PDB entry 8YDM | electron microscopy, 3.05 A resolution | chains J and K of the 18 polymer chains in the assembly

[Chain J]
Name: Light-harvesting protein B-808/866 alpha chain
Organism: Chloroflexus aurantiacus J-10-fl
UniProtKB: P07503 (LHA_CHLAA); numbering as in UniProt (aligned over 1-57)
Amino-acid sequence (57 residues; row label = number of the first residue in the row):
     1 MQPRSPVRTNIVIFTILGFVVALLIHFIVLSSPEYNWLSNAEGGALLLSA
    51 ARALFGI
Unresolved in the structure: 1-4, 41-57
Ion coordination: bacteriochlorophyll a Mg near H26 (its only coordinating residue here)
Residues lining bound ligands:
  - bacteriochlorophyll a (BCL), molecule 1: V7, R8, N10, I11, F14
  - bacteriochlorophyll a (BCL), molecule 2: G18, V21, A22, I25, H26
  - bacteriochlorophyll a (BCL), molecule 3: G18, F19, A22, H26, V29, W37
  - gamma-Carotene (U4Z), molecule 1: I11, F14, T15, L17, G18, V21, L24, I25, I28
  - gamma-Carotene (U4Z), molecule 2: F19, A22, L23, H26
UniProt features mapped onto this chain:
  - binding site (a bacteriochlorophyll): H26
  - modified residue: M1 (N-formylmethionine)
From the paper describing this entry:
  - binding site for bacteriochlorophyll a: H26

[Chain K]
Name: Light-harvesting protein B-808/866 beta chain
Organism: Chloroflexus aurantiacus J-10-fl
UniProtKB: P09927 (LHB_CHLAA); residues 1-53 here = UniProt positions 1-53
Amino-acid sequence (53 residues; row label = number of the first residue in the row):
     1 MRDDDDLVPPKWRPLFNNQDWLLHDIVVKSFYGFGVIAAIAHLLVYLWKP
    51 WLP
Unresolved in the structure: 1-3
Ion coordination: bacteriochlorophyll a Mg site 1 near H24 (its only coordinating residue here); bacteriochlorophyll a Mg site 2 near H42 (its only coordinating residue here)
Residues lining bound ligands:
  - bacteriochlorophyll a (BCL), molecule 1: W12, L15, F16, W21, H24, D25, V28, F31, Y32
  - bacteriochlorophyll a (BCL), molecule 2: F34, A38, H42, V45, W51, L52
  - bacteriochlorophyll a (BCL), molecule 3: F34, I37, A38, A41, H42
  - gamma-Carotene (U4Z), molecule 1: I26, V27, S30, F31, F34
  - gamma-Carotene (U4Z), molecule 2: F31, Y32, L52, P53
  - gamma-Carotene (U4Z), molecule 3: I37, A41, L44
UniProt features mapped onto this chain:
  - binding site (a bacteriochlorophyll): H24, H42
  - modified residue: M1 (N-formylmethionine)
From the paper describing this entry:
  - binding site for bacteriochlorophyll a: H24, H42

[Chain J / chain K interface]
Residue-residue contacts (11; chain J residue first):
  P6(J) - L15(K)
  P6(J) - F16(K)  hydrophobic
  R8(J) - D20(K)  salt bridge
  R8(J) - L23(K)
  I11(J) - L23(K)  hydrophobic
  I11(J) - V27(K)  hydrophobic
  F14(J) - F31(K)  hydrophobic
  E34(J) - K49(K)  hydrogen bond (backbone-side chain)
  Y35(J) - K49(K)  hydrogen bond (side chain-backbone)
  Y35(J) - P50(K)  hydrogen bond (side chain-backbone)
  Y35(J) - W51(K)
Interface residues without a listed pair, chain J (7 interface residues in all): N36
Interface residues without a listed pair, chain K (10 interface residues in all): W48

[Summary]
Chain J and chain K form an interface of 7 and 10 residues respectively; the contacts include 3 hydrogen bonds
and 1 salt bridge. Polar pairs include R8(J)-D20(K), E34(J)-K49(K) and Y35(J)-K49(K). The paper reports a
binding site for bacteriochlorophyll a at H26(J) and H24(K) among others.
Chain J is Light-harvesting protein B-808/866 alpha chain and chain K is Light-harvesting protein B-808/866
beta chain, both from Chloroflexus aurantiacus J-10-fl; the structure, Cryo-EM structure of CaRC-LH complex
from Chloroflexus aurantiacus, was determined by electron microscopy.
